Entry 4TWT (X-ray diffraction, 2.85 A resolution); this record covers chains B and E of the 3 polymer chains in the assembly.

# Chain B
Molecule: Tumor necrosis factor
Organism: Homo sapiens
UniProt: P01375 (TNFA_HUMAN); residues 1-157 here correspond to UniProt positions 77-233 (UniProt number = residue number + 76)
Sequence (157 residues; numbered 1 to 157; the number before each row is that of its first residue):
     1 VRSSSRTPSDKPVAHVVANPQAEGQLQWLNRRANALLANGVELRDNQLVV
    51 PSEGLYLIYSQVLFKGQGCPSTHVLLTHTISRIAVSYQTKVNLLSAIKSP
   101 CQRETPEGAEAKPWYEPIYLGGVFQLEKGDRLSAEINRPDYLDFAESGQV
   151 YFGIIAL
Not modelled in the structure: 1-9, 32-35, 106-110
Cystine bridges: Cys69-Cys101
Residues lining bound ligands: 38A ((2,4,6-trimethylbenzene-1,3,5-triyl)trimethanol): His15, Tyr59, Tyr151, Ile155
UniProt features mapped onto this chain:
  - glycosylation: Ser4 (O-linked (GalNAc...) serine)
From the paper describing this entry:
  - binding site for 38A: His15, Tyr59, Tyr151

# Chain E
Molecule: Ala-cys-pro-pro-cys-leu-trp-gln-val-leu-cys-gly
Sequence (12 residues; numbered 1 to 12; the number before each row is that of its first residue):
     1 ACPPCLWQVLCG
Glycans and other covalent adducts: (2,4,6-trimethylbenzene-1,3,5-triyl)trimethanol (38A) linked to Cys2, Cys5, Cys11
Residues lining bound ligands: 38A ((2,4,6-trimethylbenzene-1,3,5-triyl)trimethanol): Pro3, Trp7, Gln8

# Interface between chain B and chain E
Contacting residue pairs - 12 pairs, chain B then chain E:
  Leu57(B) - Trp7(E)  hydrophobic
  Leu57(B) - Leu10(E)  hydrophobic
  Tyr59(B) - Trp7(E)  hydrophobic
  Tyr119(B) - Trp7(E)  hydrophobic
  Leu120(B) - Trp7(E)
  Gly121(B) - Trp7(E)
  Ser147(B) - Ala1(E)
  Gly148(B) - Ala1(E)
  Gly148(B) - Pro3(E)
  Gln149(B) - Pro3(E)
  Tyr151(B) - Cys5(E)
  Ile155(B) - Leu10(E)
Other interface residues (no listed pair), chain B (11 interface residues in all): Ser60
Other interface residues (no listed pair), chain E (7 interface residues in all): Leu6, Cys11
The authors on this interface:
  - specific contacts: Tyr59(B)-Trp7(E), Tyr119(B)-Trp7(E)
  - interface residues, chain E: Leu6(E), Leu10(E)

# In short
11 residues of chain B face 7 of chain E across their interface. The authors report contacts between Tyr59(B)
and Trp7(E) and Tyr119(B) and Trp7(E). Bound to chain B: compound 38A. Compound 38A is covalently linked to
Cys2(E). From the paper: a binding site for 38A at His15(B), Tyr59(B) and Tyr151(B); interface residues
Leu6(E) and Leu10(E).
Chain B is Tumor necrosis factor (Homo sapiens) and chain E is
Ala-cys-pro-pro-cys-leu-trp-gln-val-leu-cys-gly; the structure, Human TNFa dimer in complex with the
semi-synthetic bicyclic peptide M21, was determined by X-ray diffraction.
